2QRG - chain A; structure by X-ray diffraction, 1.85 A resolution.

# Chain A
Molecule: Glycogen phosphorylase, muscle form
Organism: Oryctolagus cuniculus
Notes: EC 2.4.1.1
UniProtKB: P00489 (PYGM_RABIT); residues 1-842 here correspond to UniProt positions 2-843 (UniProt number = residue number + 1)
Chain sequence (842 residues; row label = number of the first residue in the row):
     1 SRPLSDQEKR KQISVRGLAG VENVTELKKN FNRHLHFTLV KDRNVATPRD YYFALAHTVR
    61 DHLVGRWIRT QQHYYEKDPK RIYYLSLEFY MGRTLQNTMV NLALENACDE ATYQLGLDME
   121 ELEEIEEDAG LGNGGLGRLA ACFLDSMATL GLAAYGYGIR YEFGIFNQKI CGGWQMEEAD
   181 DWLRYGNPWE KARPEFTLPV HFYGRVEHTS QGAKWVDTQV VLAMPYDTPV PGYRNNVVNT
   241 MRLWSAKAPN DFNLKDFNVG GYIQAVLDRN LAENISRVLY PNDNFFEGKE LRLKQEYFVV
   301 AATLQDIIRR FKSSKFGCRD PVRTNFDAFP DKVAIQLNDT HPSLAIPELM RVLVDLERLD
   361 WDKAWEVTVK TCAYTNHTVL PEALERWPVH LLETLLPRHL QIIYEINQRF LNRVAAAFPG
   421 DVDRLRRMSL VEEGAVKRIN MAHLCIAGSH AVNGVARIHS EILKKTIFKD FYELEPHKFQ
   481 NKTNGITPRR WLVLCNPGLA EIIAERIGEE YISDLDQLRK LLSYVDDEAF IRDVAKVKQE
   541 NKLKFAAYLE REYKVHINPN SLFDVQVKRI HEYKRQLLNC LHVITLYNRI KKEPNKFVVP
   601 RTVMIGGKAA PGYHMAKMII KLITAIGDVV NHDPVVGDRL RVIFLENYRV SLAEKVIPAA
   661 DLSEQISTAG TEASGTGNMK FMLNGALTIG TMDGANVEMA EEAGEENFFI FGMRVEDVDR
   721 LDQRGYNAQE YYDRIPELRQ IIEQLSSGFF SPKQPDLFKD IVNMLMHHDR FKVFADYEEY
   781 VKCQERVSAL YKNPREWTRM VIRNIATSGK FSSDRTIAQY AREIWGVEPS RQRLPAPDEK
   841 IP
Not modelled in the structure: 1-11, 255-260, 315-323, 837-842
Modified residues: K680 ((2S)-2-amino-6-[[3-hydroxy-2-methyl-5-(phosphonooxymethyl)pyridin-4-yl]methylideneamino]hexanoic acid; LLP)
Swiss-Prot annotation at these positions:
  - binding site (AMP): D42, Y75, R309 to C318
  - site: C108 (Involved in the association of subunits), C142 (Involved in the association of subunits), Y155 (Can be labeled by an AMP analog)
  - modified residue: S1 (N-acetylserine), S14 (Phosphoserine), Y203 (Phosphotyrosine), Y226 (Phosphotyrosine), S429 (Phosphoserine), Y472 (Phosphotyrosine), S513 (Phosphoserine), K680 (N6-(pyridoxal phosphate)lysine), S746 (Phosphoserine), S747 (Phosphoserine)
Small-molecule neighbours: M07 ((5R,7R,8S,9S,10R)-7-(hydroxymethyl)-3-(4-methoxyphenyl)-1,6-dioxa-2-azaspiro[4.5]dec-2-ene-8,9,10-triol): E88, G135, L136, L139, N282, D283, N284, F285, R292, H341, H377, T378, V455, N484, Y573, E672, A673, S674, G675, T676

# Summary
Chain A binds compound M07. Curated annotation (UniProt) lists 12 AMP-binding residues.
Chain A is Glycogen phosphorylase, muscle form (Oryctolagus cuniculus); the structure, Glycogen Phosphorylase
b in complex with (1R)-3'-(4-methoxyphenyl)-spiro[1,5-anhydro-D-glucitol-1,5'-isoxazoline], was determined by
X-ray diffraction (same publication as 2QRH, 2QRM, 2QRP and 2QRQ).
